PDB entry 7JVP | electron microscopy, 2.90 A resolution | chains B and G of the 5 polymer chains in the assembly

[Chain B]
Molecule: Guanine nucleotide-binding protein G(I)/G(S)/G(T) subunit beta-1
Source organism: Homo sapiens
UniProtKB: P62873 (GBB1_HUMAN); numbering as in UniProt (aligned over 2-340)
Amino-acid sequence (354 residues; row label = number of the first residue in the row; numbers below 1 keep their minus sign (His-12 is residue -12)):
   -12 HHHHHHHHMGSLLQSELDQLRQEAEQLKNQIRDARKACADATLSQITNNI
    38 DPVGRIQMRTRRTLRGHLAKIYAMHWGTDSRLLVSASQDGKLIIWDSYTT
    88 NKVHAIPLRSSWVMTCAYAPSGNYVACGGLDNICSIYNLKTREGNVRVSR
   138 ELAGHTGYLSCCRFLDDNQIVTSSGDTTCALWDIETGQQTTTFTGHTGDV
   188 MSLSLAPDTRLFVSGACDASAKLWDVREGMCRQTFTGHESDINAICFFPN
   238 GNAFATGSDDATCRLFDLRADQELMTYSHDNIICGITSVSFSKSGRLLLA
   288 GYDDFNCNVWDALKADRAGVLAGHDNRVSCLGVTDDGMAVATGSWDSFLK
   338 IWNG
Disordered / not traced: -12 to 2
Sequence notes: expression tag (-12 to 1, 341)
Swiss-Prot annotation at these positions:
  - modified residue: Ser2 (N-acetylserine), His266 (Phosphohistidine)
  - natural variant: Leu30 (L30F: In MRD42; uncertain significance), Arg52 (R52G: In MRD42), Gly64 (G64V: In MRD42), Asp76 (D76E: In MRD42; D76G: In MRD42), Gly77 (G77S: In MRD42), Lys78 (K78R: In MRD42), Ile80 (I80N: In MRD42; I80T: In MRD42), His91 (H91R: In MRD42; uncertain significance), Ala92 (A92T: In MRD42), Pro94 (P94S: In MRD42), Leu95 (L95P: In MRD42), Arg96 (R96L: In MRD42), 5 further natural variant entries in UniProt

[Chain G]
Molecule: Guanine nucleotide-binding protein G(I)/G(S)/G(O) subunit gamma-2
Source organism: Homo sapiens
UniProtKB: P59768 (GBG2_HUMAN); residue numbers follow UniProt; this construct covers 2-68
Amino-acid sequence (67 residues; each row starts with the number of its first residue):
     2 ASNNTASIAQARKLVEQLKMEANIDRIKVSKAAADLMAYCEAHAKEDPLL
    52 TPVPASENPFREKKFFC
Disordered / not traced: 2-5, 63-68
Swiss-Prot annotation at these positions:
  - modified residue: Ala2 (N-acetylalanine), Cys68 (Cysteine methyl ester)
  - lipidation: Cys68 (S-geranylgeranyl cysteine)

[How chain B and chain G interact]
Residue-residue contacts (77):
  Leu4(B) - Ser8(G)
  Leu4(B) - Ile9(G)  hydrophobic
  Leu7(B) - Ile9(G)
  Leu7(B) - Ala12(G)  hydrophobic
  Leu7(B) - Arg13(G)
  Leu7(B) - Val16(G)
  Glu10(B) - Val16(G)
  Glu10(B) - Lys20(G)  salt bridge
  Ala11(B) - Leu19(G)
  Leu14(B) - Val16(G)
  Leu14(B) - Leu19(G)  hydrophobic
  Leu14(B) - Lys20(G)
  Ile18(B) - Leu19(G)  hydrophobic
  Ile18(B) - Ala23(G)  hydrophobic
  Ala21(B) - Arg27(G)
  Cys25(B) - Arg27(G)
  Cys25(B) - Val30(G)  hydrogen bond (backbone-backbone)
  Ala26(B) - Val30(G)  hydrophobic
  Asp27(B) - Val30(G)
  Asp27(B) - Ser31(G)  hydrogen bond
  Ala28(B) - Val30(G)
  Leu30(B) - Ala34(G)  hydrophobic
  Ile33(B) - Ser31(G)
  Ile33(B) - Ala34(G)  hydrophobic
  Ile37(B) - Met38(G)  hydrophobic
  Ile37(B) - Glu42(G)
  Val40(B) - Leu51(G)  hydrophobic
  Met45(B) - Leu50(G)  hydrophobic
  Arg48(B) - Asn59(G)
  Arg48(B) - Phe61(G)
  Arg48(B) - Arg62(G)
  Arg49(B) - Phe61(G)  hydrogen bond (side chain-backbone)
  Arg49(B) - Arg62(G)
  Ser84(B) - Phe61(G)
  Tyr85(B) - Pro60(G)
  Tyr85(B) - Phe61(G)  hydrophobic
  Cys218(B) - Gln18(G)  hydrogen bond
  Cys218(B) - Glu22(G)
  Arg219(B) - Glu22(G)
  Gln220(B) - Glu22(G)
  Gln220(B) - Ile25(G)
  Thr221(B) - Glu22(G)  hydrogen bond
  Phe235(B) - Leu37(G)  hydrophobic
  Phe235(B) - Tyr40(G)  hydrophobic
  Phe235(B) - Cys41(G)  hydrophobic
  Pro236(B) - Tyr40(G)
  Asn237(B) - Leu37(G)
  Asn237(B) - Tyr40(G)
  Ala240(B) - Leu37(G)  hydrophobic
  Asp254(B) - Ala33(G)
  Asp254(B) - Leu37(G)
  Arg256(B) - Arg27(G)
  Arg256(B) - Ile28(G)  hydrogen bond (backbone-backbone)
  Arg256(B) - Asp36(G)  salt bridge
  Ala257(B) - Ile28(G)
  Asp258(B) - Ile25(G)
  Asp258(B) - Arg27(G)  salt bridge
  Gln259(B) - Val30(G)
  Leu261(B) - Val30(G)  hydrophobic
  Leu261(B) - Leu37(G)  hydrophobic
  Ser279(B) - Asp48(G)  hydrogen bond
  Ser279(B) - Leu50(G)
  Lys280(B) - Glu47(G)
  Lys280(B) - Asp48(G)
  Ser281(B) - Tyr40(G)
  Ser281(B) - His44(G)
  Ser281(B) - Asp48(G)  hydrogen bond
  Arg283(B) - Leu51(G)
  Asp323(B) - Pro49(G)
  Gly324(B) - Pro49(G)
  Gly324(B) - Leu50(G)
  Met325(B) - Pro49(G)  hydrophobic
  Met325(B) - Pro60(G)
  Met325(B) - Phe61(G)  hydrophobic
  Ala326(B) - Phe61(G)  hydrophobic
  Val327(B) - Leu50(G)  hydrophobic
  Asn340(B) - Asn59(G)  hydrogen bond
Other interface residues (no listed pair), chain B (56 interface residues in all): Glu3, Lys15, Ile43, Thr184, Met217, Gly282, Leu284, Leu286, Leu300, Val320, Ile338, Gly341
Other interface residues (no listed pair), chain G (38 interface residues in all): Gln11, Met21, Lys29, Ala45, Glu58

[Overview]
The interface between chain B and chain G involves 56 residues on one side and 38 on the other, with 9
hydrogen bonds and 3 salt bridges. Among the polar pairs are Glu10(B)-Lys20(G), Arg256(B)-Asp36(G) and
Asp258(B)-Arg27(G).
Here chain B is Guanine nucleotide-binding protein G(I)/G(S)/G(T) subunit beta-1 and chain G is Guanine
nucleotide-binding protein G(I)/G(S)/G(O) subunit gamma-2, both from Homo sapiens. Entry 7JVP (Cryo-EM
structure of SKF-83959-bound dopamine receptor 1 in complex with Gs protein) was determined by electron
microscopy together with 7JV5 and 7JVQ from the same study.
